4V1A - chains l and t of the 23 polymer chains in the assembly; structure by electron microscopy, 3.40 A resolution.

# Chain l
Molecule: Mitoribosomal protein ML49, MRPL49
Source organism: Sus scrofa
Chain sequence (166 residues; row label = number of the first residue in the row):
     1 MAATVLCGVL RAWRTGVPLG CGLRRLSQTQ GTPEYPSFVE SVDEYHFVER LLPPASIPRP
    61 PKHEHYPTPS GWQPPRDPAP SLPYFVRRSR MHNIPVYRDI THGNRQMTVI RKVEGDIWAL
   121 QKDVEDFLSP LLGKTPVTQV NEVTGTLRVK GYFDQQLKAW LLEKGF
Not modelled in the structure: 1-33

# Chain t
Molecule: Mitoribosomal protein ML63, MRPL57, MRP63
Source organism: Sus scrofa
Chain sequence (102 residues; numbered 1 to 102; the number before each row is that of its first residue):
     1 MFLTALLRRN RIPGRQWIGK HRRPRPVSAQ AKQNMIRRLE TEAENQYWLS RPFLTAEQER
    61 GHAAVRRAAA FQALKAAQAA RFPAHRRLEE QLGHLLVTRK WS
Not modelled in the structure: 1-8

# Interface between chain l and chain t
Pairs across the interface (24; chain l residue first):
  Arg105(l) - Arg81(t)
  Arg105(l) - Phe82(t)
  Arg105(l) - Pro83(t)
  Met107(l) - Phe82(t)  hydrophobic
  Gln121(l) - His85(t)
  Lys134(l) - Ala79(t)
  Val137(l) - Ala79(t)
  Val137(l) - Phe82(t)  hydrophobic
  Thr138(l) - His85(t)  hydrogen bond (backbone-side chain)
  Gln139(l) - Phe82(t)
  Gln139(l) - Pro83(t)  hydrogen bond (side chain-backbone)
  Gln139(l) - Ala84(t)  hydrogen bond (side chain-backbone)
  Gln139(l) - His85(t)
  Val140(l) - His85(t)
  Val140(l) - Arg86(t)  hydrogen bond (backbone-backbone)
  Asn141(l) - Arg86(t)  hydrogen bond (side chain-backbone)
  Glu142(l) - Arg86(t)  hydrogen bond (backbone-backbone)
  Glu142(l) - Leu88(t)  hydrogen bond (side chain-backbone)
  Val143(l) - Arg86(t)
  Val143(l) - Gln91(t)
  Arg148(l) - Phe82(t)
  Lys150(l) - Ala79(t)
  Lys150(l) - Arg81(t)
  Lys150(l) - Phe82(t)
Other interface residues (no listed pair), chain l (14 interface residues in all): Trp118
Other interface residues (no listed pair), chain t (11 interface residues in all): Ala80, Arg87

# In short
14 residues of chain l and 11 residues of chain t are in contact, with 7 hydrogen bonds. Polar pairs include
Thr138(l)-His85(t), Gln139(l)-Pro83(t) and Gln139(l)-Ala84(t).
Here chain l is Mitoribosomal protein ML49, MRPL49 and chain t is Mitoribosomal protein ML63, MRPL57, MRP63,
both from Sus scrofa. Entry 4V1A (Structure of the large subunit of the mammalian mitoribosome, part 2 of 2)
was determined by electron microscopy.
